Entry 4Y69 (X-ray diffraction, 2.90 A resolution); this record covers chains M and b of the 30 polymer chains in the assembly.

# Chain M
Name: Proteasome subunit beta type-7
From: Saccharomyces cerevisiae (strain ATCC 204508 / S288c)
Notes: EC 3.4.25.1
UniProtKB: P30657 (PSB7_YEAST); residues -12 to 233 here correspond to UniProt positions 21-266 (UniProt number = residue number + 33)
Chain sequence (246 residues; numbered -12 to 233; the number before each row is that of its first residue; numbers below 1 keep their minus sign (Thr-12 is residue -12)):
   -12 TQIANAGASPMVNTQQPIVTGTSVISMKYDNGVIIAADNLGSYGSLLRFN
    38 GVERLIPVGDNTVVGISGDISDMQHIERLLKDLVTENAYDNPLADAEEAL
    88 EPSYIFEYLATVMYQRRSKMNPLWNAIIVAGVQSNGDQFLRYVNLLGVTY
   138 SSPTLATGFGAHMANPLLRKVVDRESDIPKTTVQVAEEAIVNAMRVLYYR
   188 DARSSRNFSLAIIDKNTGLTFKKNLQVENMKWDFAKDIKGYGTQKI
Not modelled in the structure: -12 to 0

# Chain b
Name: Proteasome subunit beta type-1
From: Saccharomyces cerevisiae (strain ATCC 204508 / S288c)
Notes: EC 3.4.25.1
UniProtKB: P38624 (PSB1_YEAST); residues 1-196 here correspond to UniProt positions 20-215 (UniProt number = residue number + 19)
Chain sequence (196 residues; row label = number of the first residue in the row):
     1 TSIMAVTFKDGVILGADSRTTTGAYIANRVTDKLTRVHDKIWCCRSGSAA
    51 DTQAIADIVQYHLELYTSQYGTPSTETAASVFKELCYENKDNLTAGIIVA
   101 GYDDKNKGEVYTIPLGGSVHKLPYAIAGSGSTFIYGYCDKNFRENMSKEE
   151 TVDFIKHSLSQAIKWDGSSGGVIRMVVLTAAGVERLIFYPDEYEQL

# How chain M and chain b interact
Residue-residue contacts (63; chain M residue first):
  Ser32(M) - Trp165(b)
  Ser32(M) - Asp166(b)
  Ser32(M) - Gly167(b)  hydrogen bond (backbone-backbone)
  Leu33(M) - Phe133(b)  hydrophobic
  Leu33(M) - Trp165(b)
  Leu34(M) - Lys164(b)
  Leu34(M) - Trp165(b)  hydrogen bond (backbone-backbone)
  Leu34(M) - Gly167(b)
  Arg35(M) - Trp165(b)
  Asn37(M) - Trp165(b)
  Phe146(M) - Ala24(b)  hydrophobic
  Phe146(M) - Tyr25(b)
  Tyr185(M) - Glu194(b)  hydrogen bond
  Tyr186(M) - Ile26(b)
  Tyr186(M) - Arg29(b)
  Arg187(M) - Ala24(b)
  Arg187(M) - Tyr25(b)
  Arg187(M) - Ile26(b)  hydrogen bond (backbone-backbone)
  Arg187(M) - Ala27(b)  hydrogen bond (side chain-backbone)
  Arg187(M) - Asn28(b)
  Arg187(M) - Arg29(b)
  Asp188(M) - Ala24(b)
  Asp188(M) - Ile26(b)
  Ala189(M) - Arg19(b)
  Ala189(M) - Thr21(b)
  Ala189(M) - Ala24(b)  hydrogen bond (backbone-backbone)
  Ala189(M) - Ile26(b)
  Ala189(M) - Gly167(b)
  Arg193(M) - Asp191(b)  salt bridge
  Arg193(M) - Glu194(b)  salt bridge
  Lys218(M) - Arg29(b)  hydrogen bond (backbone-side chain)
  Trp219(M) - Arg29(b)
  Trp219(M) - Gly171(b)
  Trp219(M) - Val172(b)  hydrophobic
  Trp219(M) - Tyr189(b)
  Trp219(M) - Pro190(b)
  Asp220(M) - Tyr189(b)  hydrogen bond
  Phe221(M) - Arg29(b)
  Phe221(M) - Val30(b)  hydrophobic
  Ala222(M) - Val30(b)  hydrophobic
  Ala222(M) - Arg174(b)  hydrogen bond (backbone-side chain)
  Ala222(M) - Ile187(b)  hydrophobic
  Lys223(M) - Ile187(b)
  Lys223(M) - Tyr189(b)
  Ile225(M) - Val30(b)  hydrophobic
  Ile225(M) - Arg174(b)
  Lys226(M) - Asp32(b)
  Lys226(M) - Arg185(b)
  Gly227(M) - Asp32(b)  hydrogen bond (backbone-side chain)
  Tyr228(M) - Thr35(b)
  Tyr228(M) - Arg45(b)
  Tyr228(M) - Gln53(b)  hydrogen bond (side chain-backbone)
  Tyr228(M) - Ala56(b)
  Tyr228(M) - Asp57(b)  hydrogen bond
  Gln231(M) - Asp32(b)
  Gln231(M) - Leu34(b)
  Gln231(M) - Thr35(b)
  Gln231(M) - Arg36(b)  hydrogen bond (side chain-backbone)
  Gln231(M) - Trp42(b)
  Gln231(M) - Arg185(b)
  Ile233(M) - Arg36(b)
  Ile233(M) - Trp42(b)
  Ile233(M) - Arg185(b)  hydrogen bond (backbone-side chain)
Other interface residues (no listed pair), chain M (27 interface residues in all): Met150, Arg190, Met217
Other interface residues (no listed pair), chain b (35 interface residues in all): Ile163, Ser168, Val183

# Overview
27 residues of chain M and 35 residues of chain b are in contact; the contacts include 14 hydrogen bonds and 2
salt bridges. Among the polar pairs are Arg193(M)-Asp191(b), Arg193(M)-Glu194(b) and Tyr185(M)-Glu194(b).
Here chain M is Proteasome subunit beta type-7 and chain b is Proteasome subunit beta type-1, both from
Saccharomyces cerevisiae (strain ATCC 204508 / S288c). Entry 4Y69 (Yeast 20S proteasome in complex with
Ac-PAD-ep) was determined by X-ray diffraction (same publication as 4Y6A, 4Y6V, 4Y6Z, 4Y70, 4Y74, 4Y75 and 34
further entries).
